Entry 9ITJ (electron microscopy, 2.84 A resolution); this record covers chains G and R of the 26 polymer chains in the assembly.

[Chain G]
Name: ATP synthase gamma chain
Source organism: Chloroflexus aurantiacus J-10-fl
UniProt: A9WGS5 (ATPG_CHLAA); residue numbers follow UniProt; this construct covers 1-290
Amino-acid sequence (290 residues; each row starts with the number of its first residue):
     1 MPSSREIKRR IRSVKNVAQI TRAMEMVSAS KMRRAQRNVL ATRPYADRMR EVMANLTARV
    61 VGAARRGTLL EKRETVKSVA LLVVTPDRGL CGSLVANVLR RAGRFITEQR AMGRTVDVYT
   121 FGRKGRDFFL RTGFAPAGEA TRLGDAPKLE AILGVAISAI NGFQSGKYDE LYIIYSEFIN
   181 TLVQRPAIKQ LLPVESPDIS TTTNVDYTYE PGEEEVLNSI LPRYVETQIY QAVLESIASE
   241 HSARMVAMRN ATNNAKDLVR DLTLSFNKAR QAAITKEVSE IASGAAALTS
Unresolved in the structure: 1, 287-290

[Chain R]
Name: ATP synthase epsilon chain
Source organism: Chloroflexus aurantiacus J-10-fl
UniProt: A9WGS3 (ATPE_CHLAA); numbering as in UniProt (aligned over 1-139)
Amino-acid sequence (139 residues; each row starts with the number of its first residue):
     1 MPIHLEIVTA ERVILSDDVD MISAPTKDGR VGILPRHAPL MTILEPGELD IIKNGERTPF
    61 AVSGGFMEVL PHRVTILADT VERADEIDEA RAEQARAEAE ARRREAQSER DMALAEAKLR
   121 KEMVRLRVAQ LHKIKRRQS
Unresolved in the structure: 1, 132-139

[How chain G and chain R interact]
Residue-residue contacts - 59 pairs, chain G then chain R:
  Arg-10(G) / Gln-130(R)  hydrogen bond (side chain-backbone)
  Arg-10(G) / Leu-131(R)
  Ser-13(G) / Val-124(R)
  Val-17(G) / Lys-121(R)  hydrogen bond (backbone-side chain)
  Val-17(G) / Val-124(R)  hydrophobic
  Val-17(G) / Arg-125(R)
  Ile-20(G) / Ala-117(R)
  Ile-20(G) / Arg-120(R)
  Ile-20(G) / Lys-121(R)
  Thr-21(G) / Lys-121(R)  hydrogen bond
  Met-24(G) / Lys-121(R)
  Lys-31(G) / Arg-110(R)
  Lys-31(G) / Leu-114(R)
  Thr-42(G) / Ala-10(R)
  Thr-42(G) / Glu-11(R)
  Pro-44(G) / Val-13(R)  hydrophobic
  Tyr-45(G) / Val-8(R)  hydrophobic
  Tyr-45(G) / Thr-9(R)
  Tyr-45(G) / Ala-10(R)
  Tyr-45(G) / Leu-77(R)
  Arg-48(G) / Glu-6(R)  salt bridge
  Arg-48(G) / Arg-73(R)
  Arg-48(G) / Thr-75(R)
  Met-49(G) / Leu-77(R)  hydrophobic
  Glu-51(G) / Arg-73(R)  salt bridge
  Val-52(G) / Glu-68(R)
  Arg-88(G) / Leu-114(R)
  Leu-90(G) / Lys-118(R)
  Arg-142(G) / Asp-111(R)  salt bridge
  Lys-148(G) / Glu-11(R)
  Leu-149(G) / Ala-10(R)  hydrophobic
  Leu-149(G) / Glu-11(R)  hydrogen bond (backbone-side chain)
  Val-205(G) / Leu-70(R)  hydrophobic
  Asp-206(G) / Pro-39(R)
  Tyr-207(G) / Pro-39(R)  hydrophobic
  Tyr-207(G) / Leu-40(R)
  Tyr-207(G) / Met-41(R)
  Tyr-207(G) / Glu-68(R)  hydrogen bond
  Tyr-207(G) / Leu-70(R)
  Thr-208(G) / Pro-39(R)  hydrogen bond (side chain-backbone)
  Thr-208(G) / Leu-40(R)
  Tyr-209(G) / Met-41(R)  hydrophobic
  Glu-210(G) / Asp-28(R)
  Glu-210(G) / Leu-40(R)
  Glu-210(G) / Met-41(R)  hydrogen bond (backbone-backbone)
  Glu-210(G) / Thr-42(R)
  Pro-211(G) / Ile-43(R)  hydrophobic
  Glu-215(G) / Lys-27(R)  salt bridge
  Glu-215(G) / Ile-43(R)
  Val-216(G) / Ile-43(R)  hydrophobic
  Ser-219(G) / Ile-43(R)
  Ser-219(G) / Phe-66(R)
  Ile-220(G) / Met-41(R)  hydrophobic
  Ile-220(G) / Phe-66(R)  hydrophobic
  Arg-223(G) / Asp-79(R)  salt bridge
  Tyr-230(G) / Ala-10(R)
  Tyr-230(G) / Glu-11(R)
  Leu-258(G) / Leu-131(R)  hydrophobic
  Leu-262(G) / Leu-131(R)  hydrophobic
Also at the interface, not in a pair above, chain G (38 interface residues in all): Glu-6, Val-14, Asn-16, Ala-41
Also at the interface, not in a pair above, chain R (36 interface residues in all): Thr-26, Val-69, Ala-78, Arg-127, Val-128

[In short]
The interface between chain G and chain R involves 38 residues on one side and 36 on the other; the contacts
include 7 hydrogen bonds and 5 salt bridges. Among the polar pairs are Arg-48(G)/Glu-6(R), Glu-51(G)/Arg-73(R)
and Arg-142(G)/Asp-111(R).
Here chain G is ATP synthase gamma chain and chain R is ATP synthase epsilon chain, both from Chloroflexus
aurantiacus J-10-fl. Entry 9ITJ (Chloroflexus aurantiacus ATP synthase, state 1) was determined by electron
microscopy together with 9ITK, 9ITL, 9ITM, 9ITN, 9ITO, 9ITP and 11 further entries from the same study.
